1BFA - chain A; structure by X-ray diffraction, 2.20 A resolution.

# Chain A
Molecule: Bifunctional amylase/serine protease inhibitor
Organism: Zea mays
UniProtKB: P01088 (ITRF_MAIZE); residues -3 to 126 here correspond to UniProt positions 25-154 (UniProt number = residue number + 28)
Sequence (134 residues; numbered -6 to 127; the number before each row is that of its first residue; numbers below 1 keep their minus sign (Met-6 is residue -6)):
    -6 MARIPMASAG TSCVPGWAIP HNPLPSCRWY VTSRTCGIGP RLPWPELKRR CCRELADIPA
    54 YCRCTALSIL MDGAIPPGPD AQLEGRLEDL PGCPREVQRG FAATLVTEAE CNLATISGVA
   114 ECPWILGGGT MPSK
Disordered / not traced: -6 to 4, 121-127
Disulfides: Cys6-Cys55, Cys20-Cys44, Cys29-Cys86, Cys45-Cys104, Cys57-Cys115
Differences from the reference sequence: insertion (-4); conflict Ile-3 (Ala25 in P01088), Pro-2 (Ala26 in P01088), Met-1 (Ser27 in P01088)
Curated features (UniProtKB/Swiss-Prot):
  - active site: Arg34

# Summary
Curated annotation (UniProt) lists active-site residue Arg34.
Chain A is Bifunctional amylase/serine protease inhibitor (Zea mays); the structure, Recombinant bifunctional
hageman factor/amylase inhibitor from maize, was determined by X-ray diffraction, deposited together with
1BEA.
